9E2Y - chains 3 and 5 of the 14 polymer chains in the assembly; structure by electron microscopy, 3.20 A resolution.

[Chain 3]
Protein: DNA replication licensing factor MCM3
Source organism: Saccharomyces cerevisiae W303
Notes: EC 3.6.4.12
Reference sequence: P24279 (MCM3_YEAST); numbering as in UniProt (aligned over 1-971)
Sequence (971 residues; each row starts with the number of its first residue):
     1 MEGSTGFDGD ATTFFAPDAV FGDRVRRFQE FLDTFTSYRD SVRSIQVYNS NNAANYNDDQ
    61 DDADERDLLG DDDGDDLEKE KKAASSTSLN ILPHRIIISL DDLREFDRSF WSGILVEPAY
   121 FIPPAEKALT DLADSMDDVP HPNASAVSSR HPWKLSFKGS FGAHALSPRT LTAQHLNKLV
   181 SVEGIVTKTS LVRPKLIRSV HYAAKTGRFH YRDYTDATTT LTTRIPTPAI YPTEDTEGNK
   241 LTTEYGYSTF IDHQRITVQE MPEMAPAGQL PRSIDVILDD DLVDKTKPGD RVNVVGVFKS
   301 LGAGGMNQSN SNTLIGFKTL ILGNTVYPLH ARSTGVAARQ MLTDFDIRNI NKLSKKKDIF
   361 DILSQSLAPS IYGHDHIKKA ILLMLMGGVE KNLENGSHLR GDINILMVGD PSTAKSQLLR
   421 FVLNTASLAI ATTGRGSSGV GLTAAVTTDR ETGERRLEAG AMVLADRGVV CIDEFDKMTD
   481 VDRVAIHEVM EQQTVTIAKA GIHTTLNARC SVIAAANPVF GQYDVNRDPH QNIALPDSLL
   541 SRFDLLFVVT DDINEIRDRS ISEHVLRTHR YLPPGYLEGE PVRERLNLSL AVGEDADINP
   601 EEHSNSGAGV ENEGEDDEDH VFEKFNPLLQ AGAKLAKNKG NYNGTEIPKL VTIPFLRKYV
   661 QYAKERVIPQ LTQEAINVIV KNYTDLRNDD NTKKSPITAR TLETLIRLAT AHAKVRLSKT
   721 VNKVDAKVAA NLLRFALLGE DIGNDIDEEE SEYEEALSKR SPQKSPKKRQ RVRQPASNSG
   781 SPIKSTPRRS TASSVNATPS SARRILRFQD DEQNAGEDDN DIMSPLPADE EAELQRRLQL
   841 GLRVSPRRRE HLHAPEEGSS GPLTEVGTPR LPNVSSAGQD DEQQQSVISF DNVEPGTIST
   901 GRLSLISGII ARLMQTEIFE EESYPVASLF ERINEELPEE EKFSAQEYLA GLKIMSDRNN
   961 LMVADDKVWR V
Unresolved in the structure: 1-18, 53-89, 330-337, 584-588, 595-647, 740-971
Ion coordination: Mg2+: Ser-416 (together with ATP)
Ligand contacts:
  - ATP (adenosine-5'-triphosphate), molecule 1: Ser-370, Ile-371, Tyr-372, Asp-410, Pro-411, Ser-412, Thr-413, Ala-414, Lys-415, Ser-416, Gln-417, Asn-517, Val-565
  - ATP, molecule 2: Arg-542, Ala-699, Arg-700
Swiss-Prot annotation at these positions:
  - motif: Ser-541 to Asp-544 (Arginine finger)
  - binding site (ATP): Gly-409 to Ser-416
  - modified residue: Ser-761 (Phosphoserine), Ser-777 (Phosphoserine), Ser-781 (Phosphoserine), Thr-868 (Phosphothreonine)
  - mutagenesis: Lys-415 (K415A: No effect on MCM2-7 complex helicase activity. Loss of MCM2-7 complex helicase activity; when associated with MCM5 A-422. Reduces MCM2-7 complex helicase activity ...)

[Chain 5]
Protein: Minichromosome maintenance protein 5
Source organism: Saccharomyces cerevisiae W303
Notes: EC 3.6.4.12
Reference sequence: P29496 (MCM5_YEAST); residues 1-775 here = UniProt positions 1-775
Sequence (775 residues; numbered 1 to 775; the number before each row is that of its first residue):
     1 MSFDRPEIYS APVLQGESPN DDDNTEIIKS FKNFILEFRL DSQFIYRDQL RNNILVKNYS
    61 LTVNMEHLIG YNEDIYKKLS DEPSDIIPLF ETAITQVAKR ISILSRAQSA NNNDKDPENT
   121 SMDTDSLLLN SLPTFQLILN SNANQIPLRD LDSEHVSKIV RLSGIIISTS VLSSRATYLS
   181 IMCRNCRHTT SITINNFNSI TGNTVSLPRS CLSTIESESS MANESNIGDE STKKNCGPDP
   241 YIIIHESSKF IDQQFLKLQE IPELVPVGEM PRNLTMTCDR YLTNKVIPGT RVTIVGIYSI
   301 YNSKNGAGSG RSGGGNGGSG VAIRTPYIKI LGIQSDVETS SIWNSVTMFT EEEEEEFLQL
   361 SRNPKLYEIL TNSIAPSIFG NEDIKKAIVC LLMGGSKKIL PDGMRLRGDI NVLLLGDPGT
   421 AKSQLLKFVE KVSPIAVYTS GKGSSAAGLT ASVQRDPMTR EFYLEGGAMV LADGGVVCID
   481 EFDKMRDEDR VAIHEAMEQQ TISIAKAGIT TVLNSRTSVL AAANPIYGRY DDLKSPGDNI
   541 DFQTTILSRF DMIFIVKDDH NEERDISIAN HVINIHTGNA NAMQNQQEEN GSEISIEKMK
   601 RYITYCRLKC APRLSPQAAE KLSSNFVTIR KQLLINELES TERSSIPITI RQLEAIIRIT
   661 ESLAKLELSP IAQERHVDEA IRLFQASTMD AASQDPIGGL NQASGTSLSE IRRFEQELKR
   721 RLPIGWSTSY QTLRREFVDT HRFSQLALDK ALYALEKHET IQLRHQGQNI YRSGV
Unresolved in the structure: 1-21, 106-131, 200-204, 213-234, 304-320, 579-586, 695-775
Ion coordination: Zn2+: Cys-183, Cys-186, Cys-211, Cys-236; Mg2+: Ser-423 (together with ATP)
Ligand contacts:
  - ATP (adenosine-5'-triphosphate), molecule 1: Ser-377, Ile-378, Phe-379, Asp-417, Pro-418, Gly-419, Thr-420, Ala-421, Lys-422, Ser-423, Gln-424, Glu-481, Asn-524, Val-572
  - ATP, molecule 2: Leu-406, Glu-498, Gln-499, Arg-549, Ile-650, Arg-651, Glu-654
Swiss-Prot annotation at these positions:
  - motif: Ser-548 to Asp-551 (Arginine finger)
  - binding site (ATP): Gly-416 to Ser-423
  - mutagenesis: Lys-422 (K422A: Loss of MCM2-7 complex helicase activity)

[Chain 3 / chain 5 interface]
Pairs across the interface (138; chain 3 residue first):
  Ala-119(3) / Glu-246(5)
  Tyr-120(3) / Glu-246(5)
  Tyr-120(3) / Ser-247(5)  hydrogen bond
  Thr-172(3) / Asp-252(5)
  Ala-173(3) / Ile-251(5)
  Ala-173(3) / Asp-252(5)
  Leu-176(3) / Phe-250(5)  hydrophobic
  Asn-177(3) / His-245(5)  hydrogen bond (side chain-backbone)
  Asn-177(3) / Glu-246(5)
  Asn-177(3) / Ser-248(5)
  Lys-188(3) / Glu-461(5)  salt bridge
  Thr-223(3) / Ile-243(5)
  Thr-223(3) / Ile-244(5)
  Thr-223(3) / His-245(5)  hydrogen bond (side chain-backbone)
  Thr-223(3) / Glu-246(5)  hydrogen bond
  Ile-225(3) / Arg-184(5)
  Pro-262(3) / Thr-511(5)
  Pro-262(3) / Val-512(5)
  Glu-263(3) / Asn-514(5)
  Gly-268(3) / Val-470(5)
  Gly-268(3) / Asp-473(5)  hydrogen bond (backbone-side chain)
  Gln-269(3) / Thr-169(5)
  Gln-269(3) / Ile-287(5)
  Gln-269(3) / Pro-288(5)
  Leu-270(3) / Gly-466(5)
  Leu-270(3) / Leu-513(5)  hydrophobic
  Arg-272(3) / Ser-170(5)  hydrogen bond (side chain-backbone)
  Arg-272(3) / Leu-172(5)
  Ser-300(3) / His-245(5)  hydrogen bond
  Ser-300(3) / Phe-250(5)
  Leu-301(3) / His-245(5)
  Gly-302(3) / His-245(5)  hydrogen bond (backbone-side chain)
  Met-306(3) / Leu-179(5)  hydrophobic
  Met-306(3) / Ser-206(5)  hydrogen bond (backbone-side chain)
  Met-306(3) / Leu-207(5)  hydrogen bond (backbone-backbone)
  Gln-308(3) / Ser-206(5)
  Gln-308(3) / Arg-209(5)  hydrogen bond
  Ser-311(3) / Asn-302(5)
  Ser-311(3) / Ser-303(5)
  Asn-312(3) / Tyr-301(5)
  Asn-312(3) / Asn-302(5)
  Thr-313(3) / Arg-175(5)
  Thr-313(3) / Asn-198(5)
  Thr-313(3) / Tyr-301(5)
  Leu-314(3) / Asn-198(5)
  Leu-314(3) / Phe-255(5)
  Leu-314(3) / Tyr-327(5)  hydrophobic
  Gly-316(3) / Ser-174(5)
  Phe-317(3) / Ser-174(5)  hydrogen bond (backbone-backbone)
  Phe-317(3) / Ala-176(5)  hydrophobic
  Phe-317(3) / His-245(5)
  Thr-319(3) / Ser-174(5)
  Pro-369(3) / Asp-402(5)
  Ser-370(3) / Leu-400(5)
  Ser-370(3) / Asp-402(5)  hydrogen bond
  Ser-370(3) / Met-404(5)
  Ile-371(3) / Met-404(5)  hydrophobic
  Pro-411(3) / Thr-544(5)
  Pro-411(3) / Thr-545(5)
  Pro-411(3) / Ser-548(5)
  Pro-411(3) / Thr-649(5)
  Ser-412(3) / Thr-649(5)  hydrogen bond
  Ser-412(3) / Arg-651(5)  hydrogen bond
  Ser-416(3) / Gln-499(5)
  Gln-417(3) / Met-404(5)
  Gln-417(3) / Arg-405(5)
  Gln-417(3) / Gln-499(5)
  Arg-420(3) / Glu-495(5)  salt bridge
  Arg-420(3) / Gln-499(5)
  Arg-420(3) / Thr-501(5)  hydrogen bond
  Ala-431(3) / Val-512(5)  hydrophobic
  Thr-432(3) / Ala-505(5)
  Thr-433(3) / Ser-503(5)
  Arg-435(3) / Ala-446(5)
  Arg-435(3) / Glu-488(5)  hydrogen bond (side chain-backbone)
  Arg-435(3) / Val-491(5)
  Arg-435(3) / Ala-492(5)
  Gly-436(3) / Ser-503(5)
  Gly-436(3) / Ile-504(5)
  Gly-436(3) / Ala-505(5)  hydrogen bond (backbone-backbone)
  Gly-436(3) / Lys-506(5)
  Ser-437(3) / Ala-505(5)
  Ser-438(3) / Ala-505(5)  hydrogen bond (backbone-backbone)
  Ser-438(3) / Lys-506(5)
  Gly-441(3) / Ala-505(5)
  Ala-445(3) / Gly-508(5)
  Arg-450(3) / Glu-461(5)  salt bridge
  Glu-458(3) / Gly-508(5)
  Glu-474(3) / Val-491(5)
  Glu-474(3) / His-494(5)
  Lys-477(3) / Val-491(5)
  Lys-477(3) / His-494(5)  hydrogen bond
  Asn-517(3) / Thr-545(5)
  Val-519(3) / Gln-543(5)  hydrogen bond (backbone-side chain)
  Phe-520(3) / Gln-543(5)
  Gly-521(3) / Gln-543(5)
  Gly-521(3) / Thr-544(5)
  Gly-521(3) / Thr-545(5)
  Gln-522(3) / Thr-544(5)  hydrogen bond
  Gln-522(3) / Arg-643(5)
  Asp-551(3) / Arg-630(5)  salt bridge
  Asp-551(3) / Thr-649(5)
  Ile-553(3) / Arg-630(5)
  Ile-553(3) / Leu-633(5)  hydrophobic
  Ile-553(3) / Leu-634(5)  hydrophobic
  Glu-555(3) / Lys-631(5)
  Asp-558(3) / Arg-630(5)  salt bridge
  Arg-559(3) / Ser-624(5)
  Arg-559(3) / Val-627(5)
  Ile-561(3) / Ile-650(5)  hydrophobic
  Ser-562(3) / Ser-623(5)  hydrogen bond
  Ser-562(3) / Phe-626(5)
  Ser-562(3) / Leu-653(5)
  Val-565(3) / Ile-650(5)  hydrophobic
  Val-565(3) / Leu-653(5)  hydrophobic
  Leu-566(3) / Ala-619(5)
  Leu-566(3) / Leu-653(5)  hydrophobic
  Leu-566(3) / Ile-657(5)  hydrophobic
  Thr-568(3) / Leu-400(5)
  Thr-568(3) / Leu-406(5)
  His-569(3) / Lys-398(5)  hydrogen bond
  His-569(3) / Leu-406(5)
  His-569(3) / Glu-654(5)  salt bridge
  His-569(3) / Ile-657(5)
  Arg-570(3) / Arg-613(5)
  Arg-570(3) / Leu-614(5)  hydrogen bond (side chain-backbone)
  Arg-570(3) / Pro-616(5)
  Tyr-571(3) / Pro-401(5)
  Leu-572(3) / Arg-613(5)
  Glu-578(3) / Arg-613(5)  salt bridge
  Glu-578(3) / Pro-670(5)
  Glu-578(3) / Ile-671(5)
  Gly-579(3) / Lys-609(5)
  Gly-579(3) / Cys-610(5)
  Gly-579(3) / Ala-611(5)  hydrogen bond (backbone-backbone)
  Pro-581(3) / Ala-611(5)  hydrophobic
  Val-582(3) / Lys-397(5)
  Ile-653(3) / Asp-402(5)
Other interface residues (no listed pair), chain 3 (87 interface residues in all): Leu-221, Thr-222, Pro-266, Ala-267, Pro-271, Ala-303, Asn-307, Ile-315, Ala-368, Asn-424, Ile-430, Ala-459, Asp-552, Glu-563, Glu-580
Other interface residues (no listed pair), chain 5 (110 interface residues in all): Val-171, Ser-173, Met-182, Cys-183, Arg-187, Ile-194, Val-205, Asp-239, Ile-242, Gln-254, Thr-277, Asn-284, Trp-343, Ile-399, Gly-403, Thr-459, Leu-464, Asp-489, Ala-507, Thr-510, Arg-516, Arg-549, Leu-608, Ser-615, Glu-661

[Overview]
The interface between chain 3 and chain 5 involves 87 residues on one side and 110 on the other, with 26
hydrogen bonds and 7 salt bridges. Polar contacts include Lys-188(3)/Glu-461(5), Arg-420(3)/Glu-495(5) and
Arg-450(3)/Glu-461(5). One ATP molecule is bound between chain 3 and chain 5.
Here chain 3 is DNA replication licensing factor MCM3 and chain 5 is Minichromosome maintenance protein 5,
both from Saccharomyces cerevisiae W303. Entry 9E2Y (Cryo-EM structure of yeast CMG helicase stalled at
G4-containing DNA template, state 3) was determined by electron microscopy, deposited together with 9E2W, 9E2Z
and 9E2X.
